PDB entry 9DHR | electron microscopy, 3.54 A resolution | chains D and H of the 8 polymer chains in the assembly

[Chain D]
Name: Isoform Flip of Glutamate receptor 2
From: Rattus norvegicus
Reference sequence: P19491 (GRIA2_RAT), isoform P19491-2; residues 391-820 here correspond to UniProt positions 412-841 (UniProt number = residue number + 21)
Chain sequence (430 residues; row label = number of the first residue in the row):
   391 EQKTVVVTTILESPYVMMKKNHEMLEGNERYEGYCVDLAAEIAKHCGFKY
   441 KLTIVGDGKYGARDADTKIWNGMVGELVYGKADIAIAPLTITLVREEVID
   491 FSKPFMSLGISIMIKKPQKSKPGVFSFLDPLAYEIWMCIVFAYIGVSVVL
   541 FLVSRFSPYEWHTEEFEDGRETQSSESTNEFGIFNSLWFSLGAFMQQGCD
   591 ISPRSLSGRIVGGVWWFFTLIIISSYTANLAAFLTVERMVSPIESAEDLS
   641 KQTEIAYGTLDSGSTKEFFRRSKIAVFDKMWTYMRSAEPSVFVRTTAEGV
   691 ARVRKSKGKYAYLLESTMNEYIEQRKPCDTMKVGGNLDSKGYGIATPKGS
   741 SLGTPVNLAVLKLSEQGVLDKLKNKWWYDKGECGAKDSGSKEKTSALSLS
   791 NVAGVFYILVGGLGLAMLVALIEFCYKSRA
Not modelled in the structure: 550-564, 820
Differences from the reference sequence: conflict Q392 (Asn413 in P19491)
UniProt features mapped onto this chain:
  - binding site (L-glutamate): P478, T480, R485, S654, T655, E705
  - site: R453 (Interaction with the cone snail toxin Con-ikot-ikot), I633 (Crucial to convey clamshell closure to channel opening), R660 (Interaction with the cone snail toxin Con-ikot-ikot), K752 (Interaction with the cone snail toxin Con-ikot-ikot)
  - modified residue (Phosphoserine): S662, S696
  - lipidation (S-palmitoyl cysteine): C589, C815
Disulfide bonds: C718-C773
Small-molecule neighbours: glutamic acid (GLU): Y450, P478, L479, T480, R485, L650, G653, S654, T655, E705, Y732

[Chain H]
Name: Voltage-dependent calcium channel gamma-2 subunit
From: Mus musculus
Reference sequence: O88602 (CCG2_MOUSE); residues 5-207 here correspond to UniProt positions 6-208 (UniProt number = residue number + 1)
Chain sequence (205 residues; numbered 5 to 209; the number before each row is that of its first residue):
     5 RGVQMLLTTVGAFAAFSLMTIAVGTDYWLYSRGVCKTKSVSENETSKKNE
    55 EVMTHSGLWRTCCLEGNFKGLCKQIDHFPEDADYEADTAEYFLRAVRASS
   105 IFPILSVILLFMGGLCIAASEFYKTRHNIILSAGIFFVSAGLSNIIGIIV
   155 YISANAGDPSKSDSKKNSYSYGWSFYFGALSFIIAEMVGVLAVHMFIDRH
   205 KQLTG
Not modelled in the structure: 41-54, 83-92, 162-170
Differences from the reference sequence: expression tag (208-209)
UniProt features mapped onto this chain:
  - glycosylation: N47 (N-linked (GlcNAc...) asparagine)
Disulfide bonds: C39-C67, C66-C76

[Chain D / chain H interface]
Pairs across the interface - 21 pairs, chain D then chain H:
  Y523(D) with Y180(H)
  E524(D) with I156(H); Y173(H), hydrogen bond; Y175(H), hydrogen bond
  M527(D) with F179(H), hydrophobic
  F531(D) with F186(H)
  I534(D) with F186(H), hydrophobic
  V538(D) with E190(H); V194(H), hydrophobic
  F541(D) with V197(H), hydrophobic
  L542(D) with V142(H), hydrophobic; V197(H), hydrophobic
  R545(D) with I201(H)
  F546(D) with F200(H)
  S547(D) with I201(H); H204(H)
  P548(D) with H204(H), hydrogen bond (backbone-side chain)
  Y549(D) with H131(H), hydrogen bond; F200(H), hydrophobic; H204(H)
  E566(D) with K205(H), hydrogen bond (backbone-side chain)
Other interface residues (no listed pair), chain D (18 interface residues in all): C528, G535, V539, S565
Other interface residues (no listed pair), chain H (19 interface residues in all): I149, I153, A183, R203

[Summary]
18 residues of chain D and 19 residues of chain H are in contact; the contacts include 5 hydrogen bonds. Among
the polar pairs are E524(D)-Y173(H), E524(D)-Y175(H) and P548(D)-H204(H). Ligands of chain D: glutamic acid.
Curated annotation (UniProt) lists 6 L-glutamate-binding residues on chain D.
Here chain D is Isoform Flip of Glutamate receptor 2 (Rattus norvegicus) and chain H is Voltage-dependent
calcium channel gamma-2 subunit (Mus musculus). Entry 9DHR (Glutamate activated state of the GluA2-gamma2
complex) was determined by electron microscopy (same publication as 9DHP, 9DHQ, 9DHS, 9DHT, 9MRK, 9MRL, 9MRM
and 9MRN).
